PDB entry 7SP4 | electron microscopy, 3.71 A resolution | chains P and l of the 54 polymer chains in the assembly

# Chain P (and l)
Protein: Gene 5 protein
From: Shigella phage Sf6
Notes: chain l of this document is another copy of the same molecule, construct and numbering; everything in this record applies to it too
UniProt: Q716H0 (Q716H0_BPSFV); residue numbers follow UniProt; this construct covers 1-423
Amino-acid sequence (423 residues; row label = number of the first residue in the row):
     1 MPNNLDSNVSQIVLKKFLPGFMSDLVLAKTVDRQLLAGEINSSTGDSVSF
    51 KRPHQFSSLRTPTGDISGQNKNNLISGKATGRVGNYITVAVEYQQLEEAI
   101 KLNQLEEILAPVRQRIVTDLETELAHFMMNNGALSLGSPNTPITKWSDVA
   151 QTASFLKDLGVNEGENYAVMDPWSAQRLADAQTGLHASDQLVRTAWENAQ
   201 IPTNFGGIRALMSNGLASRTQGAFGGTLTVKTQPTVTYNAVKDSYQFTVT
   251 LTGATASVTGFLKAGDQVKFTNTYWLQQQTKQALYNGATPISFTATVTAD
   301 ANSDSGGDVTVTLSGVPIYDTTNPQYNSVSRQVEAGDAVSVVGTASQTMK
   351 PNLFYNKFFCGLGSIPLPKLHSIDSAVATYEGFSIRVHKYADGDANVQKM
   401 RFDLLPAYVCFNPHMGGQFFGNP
Not modelled in the structure: 1 (chain l: 1-2)

# Chain P / chain l interface
Residue-residue contacts (45; chain P residue first):
  N41(P) with A99(l); I100(l)
  S42(P) with A99(l); I100(l); K101(l); L102(l); N103(l)
  S43(P) with K15(l), hydrogen bond; N103(l)
  G45(P) with I100(l), hydrogen bond (backbone-backbone)
  D46(P) with I100(l)
  K51(P) with N8(l), hydrogen bond
  N73(P) with N3(l), hydrogen bond
  L74(P) with N3(l); N4(l); L5(l)
  I75(P) with N3(l); N4(l)
  S76(P) with N4(l), hydrogen bond (backbone-backbone); S7(l), hydrogen bond (backbone-side chain); N8(l), hydrogen bond (side chain-backbone)
  Y86(P) with Q95(l); L96(l)
  N239(P) with N4(l)
  I365(P) with I100(l), hydrophobic
  P368(P) with Q95(l), hydrogen bond (backbone-side chain); E98(l)
  K369(P) with Q398(l), hydrogen bond (backbone-side chain)
  L370(P) with Q95(l); A391(l), hydrophobic; D392(l); N396(l); Q398(l)
  H371(P) with Y93(l); D374(l); A391(l); Q398(l)
  S372(P) with D374(l), hydrogen bond; K389(l), hydrogen bond (side chain-backbone)
  I373(P) with G393(l)
  Y390(P) with G393(l); D394(l), hydrogen bond
  K399(P) with D394(l), salt bridge
  R401(P) with G393(l), hydrogen bond (side chain-backbone); N396(l), hydrogen bond
Other interface residues (no listed pair), chain P (29 interface residues in all): I40, T44, G77, D243, L367, H388, D403
Other interface residues (no listed pair), chain l (27 interface residues in all): I373, Y390, K399, M400

# Overview
The interface between chain P and chain l involves 29 residues on one side and 27 on the other, with 14
hydrogen bonds and 1 salt bridge. Among the polar pairs are K399(P)-D394(l), S43(P)-K15(l) and K51(P)-N8(l).
Both chains are Gene 5 protein (Shigella phage Sf6). Entry 7SP4 (In situ cryo-EM structure of bacteriophage
Sf6 gp3:gp7:gp5 complex in conformation 2 at 3.71A resolution) was determined by electron microscopy,
deposited together with 7UKJ, 7SPU, 7SFS and 7SG7.
